Entry 1Z5X (X-ray diffraction, 3.07 A resolution); this record covers chains U and E.

Chain U:
Name: Ultraspiracle protein (USP) a homologue of RXR
Source organism: Bemisia tabaci
Chain sequence (262 residues; numbered 235 to 496; the number before each row is that of its first residue):
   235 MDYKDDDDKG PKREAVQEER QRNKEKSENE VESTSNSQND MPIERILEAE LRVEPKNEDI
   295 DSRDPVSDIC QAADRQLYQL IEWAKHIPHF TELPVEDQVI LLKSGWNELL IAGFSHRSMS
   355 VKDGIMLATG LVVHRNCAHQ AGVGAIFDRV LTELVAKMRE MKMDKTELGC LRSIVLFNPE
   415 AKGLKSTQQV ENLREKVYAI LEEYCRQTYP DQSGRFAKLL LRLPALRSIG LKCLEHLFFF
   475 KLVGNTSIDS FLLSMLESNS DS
Disordered / not traced: 235-299, 493-496
From the paper describing this entry:
  - binding site for phosphate ion: Arg-383, Glu-387, Arg-456
  - contacts within the chain: Glu-436/Arg-440 (salt bridge)

Chain E:
Name: Ecdysone receptor ligand binding domain
Source organism: Bemisia tabaci
Notes: fragment: ligand binding subunit
Chain sequence (310 residues; numbered 107 to 416; the number before each row is that of its first residue):
   107 MGMRGSHHHH HHRPECVVPE FQCAVKRKEK KAQKDKDKPN STTSCSPDGI KQEIDPQRLD
   167 TDSQLLSVNG VKPITPEQEE LIHRLVYFQN EYEHPSPEDI KRIVNAAPEE ENVAEERFRH
   227 ITEITILTVQ LIVEFSKRLP GFDKLIREDQ IALLKACSSE VMMFRMARRY DAETDSILFA
   287 TNQPYTRESY TVAGMGDTVE DLLRFCRHMC AMKVDNAEYA LLTAIVIFSE RPSLSEGWKV
   347 EKIQEIYIEA LKAYVENRRK PYATTIFAKL LSVLTELRTL GNMNSETCFS LKLKNRKVPS
   407 FLEEIWDVVS
Disordered / not traced: 107-178, 416
Residues lining bound ligands: 2,3,14,20,22-pentahydroxycholest-7-en-6-one (P1A): Glu-199, His-200, Pro-201, Ile-227, Thr-228, Ile-230, Thr-231, Thr-234, Leu-237, Met-268, Met-269, Arg-271, Met-272, Arg-275, Ile-283, Leu-284, Phe-285, Ala-286, Tyr-296, Met-301, Leu-308, Asn-390, Cys-394, Leu-408, Trp-412
From the paper describing this entry:
  - binding site for phosphate ion: Arg-384
  - binding site for 2,3,14,20,22-pentahydroxycholest-7-en-6-one: Glu-199, Pro-201, Ile-227, Thr-228, Ile-230, Thr-231, Thr-234, Leu-237, Met-268, Met-269, Arg-271, Met-272, Arg-275, Ile-283, Phe-285, Ala-286, Tyr-296, Met-301, Cys-394, Trp-412
  - contacts within the chain: Ser-264/Trp-412, Glu-199/Arg-274, Leu-308/Met-389, Asn-390/Trp-412, Lys-261/Asp-413 (salt bridge)

Interface between chain U and chain E:
Pairs across the interface (32; chain U residue first):
  Arg-383(U) / Arg-384(E)
  Glu-387(U) / Pro-338(E)
  Lys-391(U) / Glu-336(E)  salt bridge
  Lys-391(U) / Glu-347(E)  salt bridge
  Glu-414(U) / His-314(E)  salt bridge
  Glu-425(U) / Lys-375(E)  salt bridge
  Glu-429(U) / Thr-371(E)
  Glu-429(U) / Lys-375(E)  salt bridge
  Tyr-432(U) / Ala-374(E)  hydrophobic
  Tyr-432(U) / Ser-378(E)
  Glu-436(U) / Thr-370(E)
  Ser-447(U) / Glu-355(E)  hydrogen bond
  Ser-447(U) / Lys-358(E)  hydrogen bond (backbone-side chain)
  Ala-451(U) / Ile-354(E)  hydrophobic
  Ala-451(U) / Phe-373(E)  hydrophobic
  Ala-451(U) / Leu-377(E)  hydrophobic
  Lys-452(U) / Glu-351(E)  salt bridge
  Leu-454(U) / Ala-374(E)  hydrophobic
  Leu-455(U) / Ile-354(E)  hydrophobic
  Leu-455(U) / Leu-377(E)  hydrophobic
  Leu-455(U) / Leu-380(E)  hydrophobic
  Leu-457(U) / Thr-381(E)
  Pro-458(U) / Leu-380(E)
  Pro-458(U) / Thr-381(E)
  Pro-458(U) / Arg-384(E)
  Ala-459(U) / Arg-384(E)
  Arg-461(U) / Thr-381(E)  hydrogen bond (side chain-backbone)
  Arg-461(U) / Arg-384(E)
  Arg-461(U) / Thr-385(E)
  Ser-462(U) / Arg-384(E)  hydrogen bond
  Leu-465(U) / Thr-385(E)
  Leu-465(U) / Asn-388(E)
Interface residues without a listed pair, chain U (22 interface residues in all): Ala-433, Gly-448, Phe-450
Interface residues without a listed pair, chain E (24 interface residues in all): Ile-331, Arg-337, Gln-350, Glu-382
From the paper, about this interface:
  - pairs named by the authors: Lys-391(U)/Glu-347(E) (salt bridge), Arg-461(U)/Glu-382(E), Ser-462(U)/Arg-384(E) (hydrogen bond), Glu-336(E)/Lys-391(U) (salt bridge), Glu-351(E)/Lys-452(U), Glu-355(E)/Ser-447(U) (hydrogen bond), Lys-358(E)/Ser-447(U), Lys-375(E)/Glu-429(U)

Overview:
22 residues of chain U face 24 of chain E across their interface; the contacts include 4 hydrogen bonds and 6
salt bridges. Polar pairs include Lys-391(U)/Glu-336(E), Lys-391(U)/Glu-347(E) and Glu-414(U)/His-314(E). The
authors report salt bridges between Lys-391(U) and Glu-347(E) and Glu-336(E) and Lys-391(U); contacts between
Arg-461(U) and Glu-382(E), Glu-351(E) and Lys-452(U) and Lys-358(E) and Ser-447(U) among others; hydrogen
bonds between Ser-462(U) and Arg-384(E) and Glu-355(E) and Ser-447(U). From the paper: a binding site for
2,3,14,20,22-pentahydroxycholest-7-en-6-one at Glu-199(E), Pro-201(E) and Ile-227(E) among others; a binding
site for phosphate ion at Arg-383(U), Glu-387(U) and Arg-384(E) among others.
Here chain U is Ultraspiracle protein (USP) a homologue of RXR and chain E is Ecdysone receptor ligand binding
domain, both from Bemisia tabaci. Entry 1Z5X (hemipteran ecdysone receptor ligand-binding domain complexed
with ponasterone A) was determined by X-ray diffraction.
